7TAG - chains B and D of the 4 polymer chains in the assembly; structure by electron microscopy, 2.70 A resolution.

[Chain B]
Protein: viral protein 2
From: enterovirus D68
UniProt: A0A097BW12 (A0A097BW12_HED68); residues 10-247 here correspond to UniProt positions 79-316 (UniProt number = residue number + 69)
Sequence (238 residues; numbered 10 to 247; the number before each row is that of its first residue):
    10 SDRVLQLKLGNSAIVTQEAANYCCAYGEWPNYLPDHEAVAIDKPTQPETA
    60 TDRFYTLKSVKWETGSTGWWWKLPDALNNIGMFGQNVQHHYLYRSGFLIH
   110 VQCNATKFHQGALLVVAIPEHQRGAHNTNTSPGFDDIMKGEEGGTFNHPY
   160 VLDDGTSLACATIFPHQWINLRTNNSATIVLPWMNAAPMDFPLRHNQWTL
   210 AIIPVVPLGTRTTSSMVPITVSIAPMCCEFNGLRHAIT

[Chain D]
Protein: viral protein 4
From: enterovirus D68
UniProt: A0A097BW12 (A0A097BW12_HED68); residues 1-68 here correspond to UniProt positions 2-69 (UniProt number = residue number + 1)
Sequence (68 residues; row label = number of the first residue in the row):
     1 GAQVTRQQTGTHENANIATNGSHITYNQINFYKDSYAASASKQDFSQDPS
    51 KFTEPVVEGLKAGAPVLK
Disordered / not traced: 1-27, 58-68

[How chain B and chain D interact]
Pairs across the interface - 8 pairs, chain B then chain D:
  N30(B) with V56(D); V57(D)
  Y31(B) with V56(D); V57(D)
  C32(B) with P55(D)
  C33(B) with P55(D), hydrogen bond (backbone-backbone)
  Y35(B) with K51(D); F52(D), hydrophobic
Other interface residues (no listed pair), chain B (6 interface residues in all): G36

[Summary]
Chain B and chain D form an interface of 6 and 5 residues respectively; the contacts include 1 hydrogen bond.
Its one hydrogen bond, C33(B)-P55(D), is backbone to backbone.
Chain B is viral protein 2 and chain D is viral protein 4, both from enterovirus D68; the structure, Cryo-EM
structure of Human Enterovirus D68 US/MO/14-18947 strain virion in complex with pleconaril, was determined by
electron microscopy.
